Entry 5WB2 (X-ray diffraction, 3.50 A resolution); this record covers chains A and D of the 3 polymer chains in the assembly.

Chain A:
Name: Envelope protein US28, nanobody 7 fusion protein
From: Human cytomegalovirus
UniProtKB: Q80KM9 (Q80KM9_HCMV); residues 1-308 carry their UniProt numbers (308 of 453 residues fall inside the UniProt entry; the rest is not from it)
Amino-acid sequence (460 residues; numbered -6 to 1125; 672 numbers in that range are skipped by the numbering (no residue carries them; nothing is unmodelled there); the number before each row is that of its first residue; numbers below 1 keep their minus sign (Tyr-6 is residue -6)):
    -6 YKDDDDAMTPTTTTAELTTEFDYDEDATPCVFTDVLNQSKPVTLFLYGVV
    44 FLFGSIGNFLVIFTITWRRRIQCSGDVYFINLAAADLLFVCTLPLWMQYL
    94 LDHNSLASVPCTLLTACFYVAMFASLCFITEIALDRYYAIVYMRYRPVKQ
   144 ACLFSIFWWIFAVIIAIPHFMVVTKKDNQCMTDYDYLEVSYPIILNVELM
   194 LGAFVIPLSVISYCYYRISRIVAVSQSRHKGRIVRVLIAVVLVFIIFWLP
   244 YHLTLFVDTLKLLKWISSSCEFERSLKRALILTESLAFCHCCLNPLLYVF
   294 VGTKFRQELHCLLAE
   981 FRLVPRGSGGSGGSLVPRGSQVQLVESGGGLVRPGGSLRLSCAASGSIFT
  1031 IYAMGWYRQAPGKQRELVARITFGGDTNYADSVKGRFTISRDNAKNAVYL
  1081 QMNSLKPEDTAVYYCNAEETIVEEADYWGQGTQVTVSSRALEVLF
Not modelled in the structure: -6 to 16, 981-996
Disulfides: Cys23-Cys263, Cys104-Cys173, Cys1022-Cys1095
Modified residues: Cys66 (S-(2-amino-2-oxoethyl)-L-cysteine; YCM); Cys304 (S-(2-amino-2-oxoethyl)-L-cysteine; YCM)
Differences from the reference sequence: expression tag (-6 to 0)

Chain D:
Name: nanobody B1
From: synthetic construct
Notes: antibody fragment or engineered binder
Amino-acid sequence (131 residues; each row starts with the number of its first residue):
     1 ELQLVESGGGLVQPGGSLRLSCAASGYSLEYYAIGWFRQAPGKEREGVSC
    51 ISTSVGSTKYADSVKGRFTISRDNAKNTVYLQMNSLKPEDTAVYYCGADL
   101 STFYGGNYYCGDRGIYDYYGQGTQVTVSSRG
Not modelled in the structure: 128-131
Disulfides: Cys22-Cys96, Cys50-Cys110
Modified residues: Glu1 (pyroglutamic acid; PCA)
Metal / ion sites: Zn2+: Glu44 (shared with 1 residue of chain B)

Interface between chain A and chain D:
Pairs across the interface (33; chain A residue first):
  Pro1041(A) with Tyr27(D); Tyr32(D), hydrophobic; Tyr108(D)
  Gly1042(A) with Tyr27(D), hydrogen bond (backbone-side chain)
  Lys1043(A) with Tyr27(D)
  Val1092(A) with Phe103(D), hydrophobic; Tyr108(D)
  Tyr1094(A) with Phe103(D)
  Gln1110(A) with Phe103(D); Tyr104(D)
  Gln1113(A) with Leu100(D); Tyr108(D), hydrogen bond
  Thr1115(A) with Leu100(D); Asp117(D)
  Ser1117(A) with Asp117(D), hydrogen bond
  Ser1118(A) with Tyr119(D)
  Arg1119(A) with Tyr116(D)
  Ala1120(A) with Ile115(D); Tyr116(D), hydrogen bond (backbone-backbone); Tyr119(D), hydrophobic
  Leu1121(A) with Arg45(D), hydrogen bond (backbone-side chain); Arg113(D); Gly114(D); Ile115(D)
  Glu1122(A) with Phe37(D); Arg113(D); Tyr116(D)
  Val1123(A) with Glu46(D); Gly47(D), hydrogen bond (backbone-backbone)
  Leu1124(A) with Gly47(D); Tyr60(D); Asp112(D)
  Phe1125(A) with Asp62(D)
Also at the interface, not in a pair above, chain A (20 interface residues in all): Leu1011, Thr1090, Gly1111
Also at the interface, not in a pair above, chain D (24 interface residues in all): Tyr31, Val48, Ser49, Ala61, Tyr118

Summary:
20 residues of chain A face 24 of chain D across their interface, with 6 hydrogen bonds. Polar pairs include
Gly1042(A)-Tyr27(D), Gln1113(A)-Tyr108(D) and Ser1117(A)-Asp117(D).
Here chain A is Envelope protein US28, nanobody 7 fusion protein (Human cytomegalovirus) and chain D is
nanobody B1 (synthetic construct). Entry 5WB2 (US28 bound to engineered chemokine CX3CL1.35 and nanobodies)
was determined by X-ray diffraction.
